4CYU - chain A; structure by X-ray diffraction, 2.70 A resolution.

Chain A:
Protein: 7,8-dihydro-6-hydroxymethylpterin-pyrophosphokinase
Organism: Staphylococcus aureus
Notes: EC 2.7.6.3
UniProtKB: C8MLE4 (C8MLE4_STAAU); numbering as in UniProt (aligned over 1-158)
Chain sequence (161 residues; each row starts with the number of its first residue; numbers below 1 keep their minus sign (Gly-2 is residue -2)):
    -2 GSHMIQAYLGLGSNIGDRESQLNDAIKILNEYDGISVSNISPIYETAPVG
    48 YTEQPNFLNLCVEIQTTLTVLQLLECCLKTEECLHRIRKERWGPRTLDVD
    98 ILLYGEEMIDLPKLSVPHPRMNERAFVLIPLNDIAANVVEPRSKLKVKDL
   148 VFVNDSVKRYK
Unresolved in the structure: -2 to -1, 45-48, 158
Construct notes: expression tag (-2 to 0); conflict Asn151 (Asp in C8MLE4)
Bound ions: Mg2+ site 1: Asp95, Asp97 (together with AMP-CPP)
Residues lining bound ligands: AMP-CPP (APC; diphosphomethylphosphonic acid adenosyl ester): Leu71, Leu75, Glu78, Arg92, Asp95, Val96, Asp97, Ile98, Lys110, Leu111, Ser112, Val113, His115, Arg117, Arg121

Summary:
Ligands of chain A: AMP-CPP. Asp95 and Asp97 form the Mg2+ site 1.
Chain A is 7,8-dihydro-6-hydroxymethylpterin-pyrophosphokinase (Staphylococcus aureus); the structure,
Staphylococcus aureus 7,8-Dihydro-6-hydroxymethylpterin- pyrophosphokinase in complex with AMPCPP, was
determined by X-ray diffraction, deposited together with 4CRJ and 4CWB.
